Entry 1OH4 (X-ray diffraction, 1.35 A resolution); this record covers chain A.

== Chain A ==
Protein: Beta-mannosidase
Organism: Thermotoga maritima
Notes: fragment: carbohydrate-binding module, residues 505-680
UniProt: Q9RIK9 (Q9RIK9); residues 1-176 here correspond to UniProt positions 505-680 (UniProt number = residue number + 504)
Amino-acid sequence (179 residues; each row starts with the number of its first residue; numbers below 1 keep their minus sign (Met-2 is residue -2)):
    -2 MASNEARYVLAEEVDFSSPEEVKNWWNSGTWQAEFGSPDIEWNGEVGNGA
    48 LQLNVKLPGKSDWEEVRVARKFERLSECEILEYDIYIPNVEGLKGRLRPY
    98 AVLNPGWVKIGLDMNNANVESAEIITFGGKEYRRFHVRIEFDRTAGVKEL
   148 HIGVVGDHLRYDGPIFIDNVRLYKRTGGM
Unresolved in the structure: -2 to 2
Metal / ion sites: Ca2+: Asp12, Gly44, Gly46, Asp165

== Summary ==
The Ca2+ site is built by Asp12, Gly44, Gly46 and Asp165.
Chain A is Beta-mannosidase (Thermotoga maritima); the structure, Structural and thermodynamic dissection of
specific mannan recognition by a carbohydrate-binding module, was determined by X-ray diffraction together
with 1OF3 and 1OF4 from the same study.
